Entry 1GG9 (X-ray diffraction, 1.89 A resolution); this record covers chains C and D of the 4 polymer chains in the assembly.

[Chain C (and D)]
Molecule: Catalase hpii
Source organism: Escherichia coli
Notes: EC 1.11.1.6; chain D of this document is another copy of the same molecule, construct and numbering; everything in this record applies to it too
UniProtKB: P21179 (CATE_ECOLI); residues 1-753 here = UniProt positions 1-753
Sequence (753 residues; each row starts with the number of its first residue):
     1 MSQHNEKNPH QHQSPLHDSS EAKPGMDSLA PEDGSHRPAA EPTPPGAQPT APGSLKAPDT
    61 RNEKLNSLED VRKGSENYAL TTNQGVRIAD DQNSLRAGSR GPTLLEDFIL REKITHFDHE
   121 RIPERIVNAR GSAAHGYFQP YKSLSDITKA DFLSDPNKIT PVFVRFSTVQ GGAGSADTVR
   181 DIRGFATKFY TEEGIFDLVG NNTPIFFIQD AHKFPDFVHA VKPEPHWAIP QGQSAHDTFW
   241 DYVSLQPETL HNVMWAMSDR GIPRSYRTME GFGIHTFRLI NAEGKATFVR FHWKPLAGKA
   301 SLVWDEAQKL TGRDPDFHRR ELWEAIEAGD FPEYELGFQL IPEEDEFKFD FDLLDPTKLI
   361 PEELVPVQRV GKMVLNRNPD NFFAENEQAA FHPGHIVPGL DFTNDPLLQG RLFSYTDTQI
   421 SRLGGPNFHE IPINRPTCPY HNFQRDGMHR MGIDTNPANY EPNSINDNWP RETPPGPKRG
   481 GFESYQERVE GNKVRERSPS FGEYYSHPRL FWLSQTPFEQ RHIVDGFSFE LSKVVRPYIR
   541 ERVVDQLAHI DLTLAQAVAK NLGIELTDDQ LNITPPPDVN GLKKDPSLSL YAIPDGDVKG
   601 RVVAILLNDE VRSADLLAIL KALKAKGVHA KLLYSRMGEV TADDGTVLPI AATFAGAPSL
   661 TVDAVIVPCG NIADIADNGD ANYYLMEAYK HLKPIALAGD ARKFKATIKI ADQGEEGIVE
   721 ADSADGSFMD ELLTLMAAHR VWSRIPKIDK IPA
Disordered / not traced: 1-26
Differences from the reference sequence: engineered mutation N128 (His in P21179)
Metal / ion sites: heme Fe near Y415 (its only coordinating residue here)
Small-molecule neighbours: heme (HEM): R125, I126, V127, N128, R165, S167, G184, F185, A186, V199, G200, N201, F206, A211, F214, I274, H275, A389, A390, F391, L407, G410, R411, S414, Y415, T418, Q419, R422
From the paper describing this entry:
  - mutagenesis - H128N: abolished catalytic activity
  - catalytic residues: N201 (citing earlier work)

[Chain C / chain D interface]
Residue-residue contacts (89; chain C residue first):
  P102(C) - L104(D)  hydrophobic
  P102(C) - E106(D)
  T103(C) - L104(D)
  T103(C) - L105(D)  hydrogen bond (backbone-backbone)
  L104(C) - P102(D)  hydrophobic
  L104(C) - T103(D)
  L104(C) - L104(D)  hydrophobic
  L105(C) - T103(D)  hydrogen bond (backbone-backbone)
  L105(C) - L105(D)  hydrophobic
  E106(C) - P102(D)
  K213(C) - E461(D)  salt bridge
  K213(C) - P462(D)
  D216(C) - Y460(D)
  D216(C) - E461(D)  hydrogen bond (side chain-backbone)
  H219(C) - F443(D)  hydrogen bond (side chain-backbone)
  H219(C) - N459(D)  hydrogen bond (side chain-backbone)
  P225(C) - N459(D)
  T238(C) - Y460(D)
  T238(C) - I465(D)
  D241(C) - Y460(D)  hydrogen bond
  D241(C) - N463(D)
  D241(C) - S464(D)  hydrogen bond
  D241(C) - I465(D)
  Y242(C) - Y460(D)  hydrophobic
  Y242(C) - E461(D)
  L245(C) - P462(D)
  L245(C) - N463(D)
  L245(C) - S464(D)
  Q246(C) - P462(D)
  N404(C) - K493(D)  hydrogen bond
  F413(C) - F413(D)  hydrophobic
  F443(C) - H219(D)  hydrogen bond (backbone-side chain)
  N459(C) - H219(D)  hydrogen bond (backbone-side chain)
  N459(C) - P225(D)
  Y460(C) - D216(D)
  Y460(C) - T238(D)
  Y460(C) - D241(D)  hydrogen bond
  Y460(C) - Y242(D)  hydrophobic
  E461(C) - K213(D)  salt bridge
  E461(C) - D216(D)  hydrogen bond (backbone-side chain)
  E461(C) - Y242(D)
  P462(C) - K213(D)
  P462(C) - Y242(D)
  P462(C) - L245(D)
  P462(C) - Q246(D)
  N463(C) - D241(D)
  N463(C) - L245(D)
  S464(C) - D241(D)  hydrogen bond
  S464(C) - L245(D)
  S464(C) - Y538(D)  hydrogen bond
  S464(C) - R542(D)
  I465(C) - T238(D)
  I465(C) - D241(D)
  I465(C) - R536(D)
  I465(C) - Y538(D)
  S484(C) - R495(D)  hydrogen bond
  Y485(C) - K493(D)
  Q486(C) - N492(D)
  Q486(C) - K493(D)
  Q486(C) - V494(D)
  E487(C) - G491(D)
  E487(C) - N492(D)
  E487(C) - K493(D)  salt bridge
  R488(C) - E490(D)  salt bridge
  R488(C) - G491(D)
  R488(C) - N492(D)  hydrogen bond
  V489(C) - V489(D)
  V489(C) - E490(D)
  V489(C) - G491(D)  hydrogen bond (backbone-backbone)
  V489(C) - K493(D)
  E490(C) - R488(D)  salt bridge
  E490(C) - V489(D)
  G491(C) - E487(D)
  G491(C) - R488(D)
  G491(C) - V489(D)  hydrogen bond (backbone-backbone)
  N492(C) - Q486(D)  hydrogen bond
  N492(C) - E487(D)
  N492(C) - R488(D)
  K493(C) - N404(D)  hydrogen bond
  K493(C) - Y485(D)
  K493(C) - Q486(D)
  K493(C) - E487(D)  salt bridge
  K493(C) - V489(D)
  V494(C) - Q486(D)
  R495(C) - S484(D)  hydrogen bond
  R536(C) - I465(D)
  Y538(C) - S464(D)  hydrogen bond
  Y538(C) - I465(D)
  R542(C) - S464(D)
Other interface residues (no listed pair), chain C (48 interface residues in all): L110, R111, A220, Q409, Q444, R445, P457, F482, I539
Other interface residues (no listed pair), chain D (48 interface residues in all): L110, R111, A220, Q409, Q444, R445, P457, F482, I539

[Summary]
Chain C and chain D each contribute 48 residues to their interface, with 22 hydrogen bonds and 6 salt bridges.
Polar contacts include K213(C)-E461(D), E487(C)-K493(D) and R488(C)-E490(D). Chain C binds heme. From the
paper: the catalytic residue N201(C); H128N of chain C abolishes catalytic activity.
Chain C and chain D are both Catalase hpii (Escherichia coli); the structure, Crystal structure of catalase
hpii from escherichia coli, his128asn variant, was determined by X-ray diffraction (same publication as 1GGE,
1GGF, 1GGH, 1GGJ and 1GGK).
